Entry 8H3S (electron microscopy, 4.90 A resolution (low resolution: residue-level contacts below are approximate; hydrogen-bond / salt-bridge calls are withheld)); this record covers chains A and B of the 3 polymer chains in the assembly.

[Chain A]
Protein: Enteropeptidase non-catalytic heavy chain
Organism: Homo sapiens
UniProtKB: P98073 (ENTK_HUMAN); residue numbers follow UniProt; this construct covers 183-784
Chain sequence (602 residues; each row starts with the number of its first residue):
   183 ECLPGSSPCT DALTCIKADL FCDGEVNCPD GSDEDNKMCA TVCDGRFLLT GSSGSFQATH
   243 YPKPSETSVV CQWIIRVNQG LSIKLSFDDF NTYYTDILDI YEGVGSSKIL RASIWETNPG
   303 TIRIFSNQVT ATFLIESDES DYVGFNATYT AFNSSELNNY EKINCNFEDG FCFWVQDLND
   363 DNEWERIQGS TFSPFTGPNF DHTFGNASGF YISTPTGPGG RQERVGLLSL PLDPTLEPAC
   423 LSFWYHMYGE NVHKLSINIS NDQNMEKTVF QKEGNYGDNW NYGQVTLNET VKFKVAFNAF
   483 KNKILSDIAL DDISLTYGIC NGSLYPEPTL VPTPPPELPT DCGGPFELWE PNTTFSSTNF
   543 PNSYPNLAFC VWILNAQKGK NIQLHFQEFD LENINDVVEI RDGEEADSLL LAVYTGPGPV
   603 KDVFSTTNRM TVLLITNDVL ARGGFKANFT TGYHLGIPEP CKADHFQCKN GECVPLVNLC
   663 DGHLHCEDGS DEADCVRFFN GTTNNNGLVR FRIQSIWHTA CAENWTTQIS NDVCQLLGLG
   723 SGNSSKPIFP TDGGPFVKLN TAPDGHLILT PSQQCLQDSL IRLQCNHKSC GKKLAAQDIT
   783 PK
Disordered / not traced: 183-335
Curated features (UniProtKB/Swiss-Prot):
  - glycosylation (N-linked (GlcNAc...) asparagine): Asn-328, Asn-335, Asn-388, Asn-440, Asn-470, Asn-503, Asn-534, Asn-630, Asn-682, Asn-706, Asn-725
Disulfide bonds: Cys-347/Cys-354, Cys-422/Cys-502, Cys-650/Cys-668, Cys-662/Cys-677, Cys-716/Cys-767

[Chain B]
Protein: Enteropeptidase catalytic light chain
Organism: Homo sapiens
UniProtKB: P98073 (ENTK_HUMAN); residue numbers follow UniProt; this construct covers 785-1019
Chain sequence (235 residues; numbered 785 to 1019; the number before each row is that of its first residue):
   785 IVGGSNAKEG AWPWVVGLYY GGRLLCGASL VSSDWLVSAA ACVYGRNLEP SKWTAILGLH
   845 MKSNLTSPQT VPRLIDEIVI NPHYNRRRKD NAIAMMHLEF KVNYTDYIQP ICLPEENQVF
   905 PPGRNCSIAG WGTVVYQGTT ANILQEADVP LLSNERCQQQ MPEYNITENM ICAGYEEGGI
   965 DSCQGDAGGP LMCQENNRWF LAGVTSFGYK CALPNRPGVY ARVSRFTEWI QSFLH
Disordered / not traced: 915-925, 966-971
Sequence notes: engineered mutation Ala-825 (His in P98073), Ala-876 (Asp in P98073), Ala-971 (Ser in P98073)
Curated features (UniProtKB/Swiss-Prot):
  - glycosylation (N-linked (GlcNAc...) asparagine): Asn-848, Asn-887, Asn-909, Asn-949
Disulfide bonds: Cys-810/Cys-826, Cys-910/Cys-977, Cys-941/Cys-956

[Interface between chain A and chain B]
Inter-chain disulfides: Cys-772(A)/Cys-896(B)
Pairs across the interface (51):
  Ile-576(A) with Tyr-828(B); Gly-829(B); Arg-830(B)
  Val-579(A) with Tyr-828(B)
  Glu-581(A) with Tyr-828(B); Tyr-868(B); Asn-869(B); Arg-870(B); Arg-871(B)
  Arg-583(A) with Tyr-868(B); Asn-869(B); Arg-871(B)
  Ser-590(A) with His-867(B); Asn-869(B); Arg-872(B)
  Leu-591(A) with Pro-866(B); His-867(B)
  Leu-592(A) with Pro-866(B)
  Val-595(A) with Tyr-828(B); Asn-831(B); Leu-832(B)
  Tyr-596(A) with Leu-832(B)
  Thr-597(A) with Gly-829(B); Leu-832(B)
  Leu-615(A) with Arg-871(B)
  Ile-617(A) with Arg-870(B)
  Asn-686(A) with Glu-899(B)
  His-769(A) with Arg-982(B)
  Lys-770(A) with Pro-894(B); Ile-895(B)
  Ser-771(A) with Gln-893(B); Pro-894(B)
  Cys-772(A) with Pro-894(B); Cys-896(B), disulfide; Arg-982(B)
  Gly-773(A) with Trp-798(B); Pro-894(B); Cys-896(B); Trp-983(B)
  Lys-774(A) with Trp-798(B); Asn-981(B); Arg-982(B)
  Lys-775(A) with Gln-978(B); Asn-981(B); Trp-983(B)
  Leu-776(A) with Asp-890(B); Gln-893(B)
  Ala-777(A) with Gly-794(B); Asp-890(B)
  Gln-779(A) with Lys-792(B)
  Asp-780(A) with Lys-792(B)
Interface residues without a listed pair, chain A (26 interface residues in all): Ala-588, Ala-778
Interface residues without a listed pair, chain B (26 interface residues in all): Val-815

[Overview]
The chain A/chain B interface involves 26 residues from each chain; the contacts include 1 disulfide bond.
Chain A is Enteropeptidase non-catalytic heavy chain and chain B is Enteropeptidase catalytic light chain,
both from Homo sapiens; the structure, Substrate-bound EP, polyA model, was determined by electron microscopy
together with 8H3U, 7WQW, 7WQX, 7WQZ and 7WR7 from the same study.
